Entry 8J7T (electron microscopy, 2.20 A resolution); this record covers chains A and B of the 6 polymer chains in the assembly.

# Chain A (and B)
Protein: Zinc transporter 7
Source organism: Homo sapiens
Notes: chain B of this document is another copy of the same molecule, construct and numbering; everything in this record applies to it too
UniProt: Q8NEW0 (ZNT7_HUMAN); residues 1-376 here = UniProt positions 1-376
Chain sequence (390 residues; numbered -13 to 376; the number before each row is that of its first residue; numbers below 1 keep their minus sign (Met-13 is residue -13)):
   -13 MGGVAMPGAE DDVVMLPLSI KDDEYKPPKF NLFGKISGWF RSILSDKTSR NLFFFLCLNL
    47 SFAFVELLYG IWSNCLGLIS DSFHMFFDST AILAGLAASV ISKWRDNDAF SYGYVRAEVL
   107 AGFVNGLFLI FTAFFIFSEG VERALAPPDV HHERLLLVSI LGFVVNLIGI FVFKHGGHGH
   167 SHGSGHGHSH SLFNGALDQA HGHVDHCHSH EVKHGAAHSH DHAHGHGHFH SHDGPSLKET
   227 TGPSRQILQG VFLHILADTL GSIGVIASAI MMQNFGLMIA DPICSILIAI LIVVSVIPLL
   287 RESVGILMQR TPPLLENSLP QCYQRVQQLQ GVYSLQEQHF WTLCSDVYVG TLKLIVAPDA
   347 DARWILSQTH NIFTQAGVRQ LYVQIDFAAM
Unresolved in the structure: -13 to 21, 136-139, 164-228
Sequence notes: initiating methionine (-13); expression tag (-12 to 0)
From the paper describing this entry:
  - self-association interface (contacts with another copy of this molecule); pairs are residue here / residue on that copy: Tyr98-Trp327 (pi stacking), Glu323-Tyr368 (backbone contact), His325-Tyr368 (hydrogen bond), Gln324
  - contacts within the chain: Asp74-His240 (hydrogen bond), Tyr98-Gln366, Arg102-Gln295 (hydrogen bond)
  - conformationally variable residues (side-chain flip): His70

# How chain A and chain B interact
Contacting residue pairs (110; chain A residue first):
  Leu62(A) - Glu128(B)
  Leu62(A) - Leu131(B)
  Leu62(A) - Ala132(B)  hydrophobic
  Ser66(A) - Glu128(B)
  Phe69(A) - Phe120(B)
  Phe69(A) - Ser124(B)
  Phe69(A) - Val127(B)  hydrophobic
  Phe69(A) - Glu128(B)
  His70(A) - Phe121(B)
  Phe73(A) - Phe117(B)  hydrophobic
  Phe73(A) - Phe120(B)  hydrophobic
  Phe73(A) - Phe121(B)  hydrophobic
  Asp94(A) - Thr297(B)  hydrogen bond (backbone-side chain)
  Asp94(A) - Glu302(B)
  Ala95(A) - Arg296(B)
  Ala95(A) - Thr297(B)  hydrogen bond (backbone-backbone)
  Ala95(A) - Glu302(B)
  Phe96(A) - Met294(B)  hydrophobic
  Phe96(A) - Arg296(B)
  Ser97(A) - Gln324(B)
  Ser97(A) - His325(B)  hydrogen bond (backbone-side chain)
  Tyr98(A) - Gln295(B)
  Tyr98(A) - His325(B)
  Tyr98(A) - Trp327(B)
  Tyr100(A) - Met294(B)  hydrophobic
  Arg102(A) - Arg102(B)
  Arg102(A) - Leu293(B)  hydrogen bond (side chain-backbone)
  Arg102(A) - Met294(B)
  Arg102(A) - Gln295(B)  hydrogen bond
  Ala103(A) - Met294(B)  hydrogen bond (backbone-side chain)
  Leu106(A) - Leu293(B)  hydrophobic
  Leu106(A) - Met294(B)  hydrophobic
  Phe109(A) - Phe109(B)  hydrophobic
  Phe109(A) - Val110(B)  hydrophobic
  Leu113(A) - Leu113(B)  hydrophobic
  Phe114(A) - Phe117(B)  hydrophobic
  Phe117(A) - Phe73(B)  hydrophobic
  Phe117(A) - Phe114(B)  hydrophobic
  Phe117(A) - Phe117(B)  hydrophobic
  Phe120(A) - Phe69(B)
  Phe120(A) - Phe73(B)  hydrophobic
  Phe121(A) - His70(B)
  Phe121(A) - Phe73(B)  hydrophobic
  Phe121(A) - Phe121(B)  hydrophobic
  Ser124(A) - Phe69(B)
  Val127(A) - Phe69(B)  hydrophobic
  Glu128(A) - Leu62(B)
  Glu128(A) - Ser66(B)
  Glu128(A) - Phe69(B)
  Leu131(A) - Leu62(B)
  Ala132(A) - Leu62(B)  hydrophobic
  Leu293(A) - Arg102(B)  hydrogen bond (backbone-side chain)
  Leu293(A) - Leu106(B)  hydrophobic
  Leu293(A) - Leu293(B)
  Met294(A) - Phe96(B)  hydrophobic
  Met294(A) - Tyr100(B)  hydrophobic
  Met294(A) - Arg102(B)
  Met294(A) - Ala103(B)  hydrogen bond (side chain-backbone)
  Met294(A) - Leu106(B)  hydrophobic
  Gln295(A) - Tyr98(B)
  Gln295(A) - Arg102(B)  hydrogen bond
  Gln295(A) - Gln295(B)
  Gln295(A) - Trp327(B)
  Arg296(A) - Ala95(B)
  Arg296(A) - Phe96(B)
  Thr297(A) - Asp94(B)  hydrogen bond (side chain-backbone)
  Thr297(A) - Ala95(B)  hydrogen bond (backbone-backbone)
  Glu302(A) - Asp94(B)
  Glu302(A) - Ala95(B)
  Glu323(A) - Tyr368(B)  hydrogen bond (backbone-side chain)
  Gln324(A) - Ser97(B)
  His325(A) - Ser97(B)  hydrogen bond (side chain-backbone)
  His325(A) - Tyr98(B)
  His325(A) - Gln366(B)
  His325(A) - Tyr368(B)  hydrogen bond
  Trp327(A) - Tyr98(B)
  Trp327(A) - Gln295(B)
  Trp327(A) - Trp327(B)
  Thr337(A) - Thr337(B)
  Thr337(A) - Tyr368(B)
  Leu338(A) - Tyr368(B)
  Lys339(A) - His356(B)
  Lys339(A) - Leu367(B)  hydrogen bond (side chain-backbone)
  Lys339(A) - Tyr368(B)
  Pro344(A) - Arg349(B)  hydrogen bond (backbone-side chain)
  Arg349(A) - Pro344(B)  hydrogen bond (side chain-backbone)
  Arg349(A) - Phe373(B)
  Leu352(A) - Gln370(B)
  Leu352(A) - Ile371(B)
  Leu352(A) - Asp372(B)
  His356(A) - Gln370(B)
  Gln366(A) - His325(B)
  Leu367(A) - Lys339(B)  hydrogen bond (backbone-side chain)
  Leu367(A) - Gln370(B)
  Tyr368(A) - Glu323(B)  hydrogen bond (side chain-backbone)
  Tyr368(A) - His325(B)  hydrogen bond
  Tyr368(A) - Thr337(B)
  Tyr368(A) - Leu338(B)
  Tyr368(A) - Lys339(B)
  Tyr368(A) - Gln370(B)
  Val369(A) - Val369(B)
  Val369(A) - Gln370(B)  hydrogen bond (backbone-side chain)
  Gln370(A) - Leu352(B)
  Gln370(A) - His356(B)
  Gln370(A) - Leu367(B)
  Gln370(A) - Tyr368(B)
  Gln370(A) - Val369(B)  hydrogen bond (side chain-backbone)
  Ile371(A) - Leu352(B)
  Asp372(A) - Leu352(B)
  Phe373(A) - Arg349(B)
Interface residues without a listed pair, chain A (55 interface residues in all): Gly99, Val110, Val290, Phe326, Leu329
Interface residues without a listed pair, chain B (56 interface residues in all): Ile65, Gly99, Val290, Phe326, Leu329

# In short
55 residues of chain A face 56 of chain B across their interface; the contacts include 22 hydrogen bonds.
Among the polar pairs are Asp94(A)-Thr297(B), Ser97(A)-His325(B) and Arg102(A)-Leu293(B). The paper reports
conformational variability at His70(A); a self-association interface involving Tyr98(A), Glu323(A) and
Gln324(A) among others.
Chain A and chain B are both Zinc transporter 7 (Homo sapiens); the structure, Cryo-EM structure of hZnT7-Fab
complex in zinc-unbound state, was determined by electron microscopy together with 8J7U, 8J7V, 8J7W, 8J7X,
8J7Y and 8J80 from the same study.
